1E3S - chains C and D of the 4 polymer chains in the assembly; structure by X-ray diffraction, 2.00 A resolution.

== Chain C (and D) ==
Molecule: Short chain 3-hydroxyacyl-CoA dehydrogenase
Organism: Rattus norvegicus
Notes: EC 1.1.1.35; chain D of this document is another copy of the same molecule, construct and numbering; everything in this record applies to it too
Reference sequence: O70351 (HCD2_RAT); residues 2-261 here correspond to UniProt positions 1-260 (UniProt number = residue number - 1)
Sequence (261 residues; numbered 1 to 261; the number before each row is that of its first residue):
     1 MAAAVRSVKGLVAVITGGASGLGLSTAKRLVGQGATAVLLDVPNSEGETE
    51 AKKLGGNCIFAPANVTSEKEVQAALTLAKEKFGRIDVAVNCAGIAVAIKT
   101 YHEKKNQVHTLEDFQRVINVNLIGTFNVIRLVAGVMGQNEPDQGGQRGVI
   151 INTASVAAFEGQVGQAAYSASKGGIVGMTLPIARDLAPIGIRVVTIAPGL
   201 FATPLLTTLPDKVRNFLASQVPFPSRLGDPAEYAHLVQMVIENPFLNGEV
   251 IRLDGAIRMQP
Unresolved in the structure: 1-6, 205-218
Residues lining bound ligands: NAD (nicotinamide-adenine-dinucleotide): Gly17, Ala19, Ser20, Gly21, Leu22, Asp41, Val42, Ala63, Asn64, Val65, Cys91, Ala92, Gly93, Ile94, Val120, Thr153, Ala154, Ser155, Tyr168, Lys172, Pro198, Gly199, Leu200, Phe201, Thr203, Pro204
UniProt features mapped onto this chain:
  - modified residue: Ala3 (N-acetylalanine)

== Chain C / chain D interface ==
Contacting residue pairs (75):
  Glu68(C) with Leu111(D); Glu112(D)
  Lys99(C) with Asp185(D)
  Thr100(C) with Ile182(D); Asp185(D), hydrogen bond
  Tyr101(C) with Ile189(D), hydrophobic
  Glu103(C) with Ile189(D)
  Val108(C) with Arg130(D)
  His109(C) with Phe126(D); Arg130(D), hydrogen bond (backbone-side chain)
  Leu111(C) with Ile123(D), hydrophobic; Asn127(D); Arg130(D)
  Phe114(C) with Phe126(D), hydrophobic; Met178(D), hydrophobic
  Gln115(C) with Gln115(D); Asn119(D); Ile123(D)
  Ile118(C) with Ile118(D), hydrophobic; Leu122(D), hydrophobic
  Asn119(C) with Gln115(D), hydrogen bond
  Leu122(C) with Ile118(D), hydrophobic
  Ile123(C) with Leu111(D), hydrophobic; Gln115(D)
  Phe126(C) with Thr100(D); His109(D); Phe114(D), hydrophobic
  Asn127(C) with Leu111(D)
  Arg130(C) with Val108(D); His109(D), hydrogen bond (side chain-backbone); Leu111(D)
  Ala158(C) with Gly177(D)
  Glu160(C) with Arg184(D), hydrogen bond (backbone-side chain)
  Gly161(C) with Pro181(D); Arg184(D), hydrogen bond (backbone-side chain)
  Gln162(C) with Pro181(D); Arg184(D)
  Val163(C) with Arg184(D); Asp185(D)
  Gly164(C) with Asp185(D), hydrogen bond (backbone-side chain)
  Ala166(C) with Met178(D); Ile182(D), hydrophobic
  Ser169(C) with Gly177(D); Pro181(D)
  Ala170(C) with Gly174(D)
  Gly173(C) with Gly173(D); Gly174(D)
  Gly174(C) with Ala170(D); Gly173(D); Gly174(D)
  Gly177(C) with Ala158(D); Ser169(D)
  Met178(C) with Phe114(D), hydrophobic; Ala166(D); Ala170(D), hydrophobic
  Pro181(C) with Gly161(D); Gln162(D); Ser169(D)
  Ile182(C) with Thr100(D); Ala166(D), hydrophobic
  Arg184(C) with Glu160(D), hydrogen bond (side chain-backbone); Gly161(D), hydrogen bond (side chain-backbone); Gln162(D); Val163(D); Met259(D), hydrogen bond (side chain-backbone); Gln260(D); Pro261(D)
  Asp185(C) with Lys99(D); Thr100(D), hydrogen bond (side chain-backbone); Val163(D); Gly164(D), hydrogen bond (side chain-backbone)
  Ile189(C) with Tyr101(D), hydrophobic
  Met259(C) with Arg184(D), hydrogen bond (backbone-side chain)
  Gln260(C) with Arg184(D)
  Pro261(C) with Arg184(D)
Interface residues without a listed pair, chain C (48 interface residues in all): Thr66, Thr110, Ile129, Ala133, Gly134, Ala157, Phe159, Gln165, Leu180, Leu186
Interface residues without a listed pair, chain D (49 interface residues in all): Thr66, Glu103, Thr110, Ile129, Ala133, Gly134, Arg147, Ala157, Phe159, Gln165, Leu180, Leu186

== Summary ==
48 residues of chain C face 49 of chain D across their interface; the contacts include 13 hydrogen bonds.
Among the polar pairs are Thr100(C)-Asp185(D), His109(C)-Arg130(D) and Asn119(C)-Gln115(D). Chain C binds NAD.
Both chains are Short chain 3-hydroxyacyl-CoA dehydrogenase (Rattus norvegicus). Entry 1E3S (Rat brain
3-hydroxyacyl-CoA dehydrogenase binary complex with NADH) was determined by X-ray diffraction, deposited
together with 1E3W and 1E6W.
